Entry 1KJM (X-ray diffraction, 2.35 A resolution); this record covers chains A and P of the 3 polymer chains in the assembly.

Chain A:
Name: RT1 class I histocompatibility antigen, AA alpha chain, heavy chain
Source organism: Rattus norvegicus
Notes: fragment: extracellular domain, residues 25-300, numbered 1-276, plus C-terminal his tag
UniProt: P16391 (HA12_RAT); residues 1-276 here correspond to UniProt positions 25-300 (UniProt number = residue number + 24)
Chain sequence (285 residues; numbered 1 to 285; the number before each row is that of its first residue):
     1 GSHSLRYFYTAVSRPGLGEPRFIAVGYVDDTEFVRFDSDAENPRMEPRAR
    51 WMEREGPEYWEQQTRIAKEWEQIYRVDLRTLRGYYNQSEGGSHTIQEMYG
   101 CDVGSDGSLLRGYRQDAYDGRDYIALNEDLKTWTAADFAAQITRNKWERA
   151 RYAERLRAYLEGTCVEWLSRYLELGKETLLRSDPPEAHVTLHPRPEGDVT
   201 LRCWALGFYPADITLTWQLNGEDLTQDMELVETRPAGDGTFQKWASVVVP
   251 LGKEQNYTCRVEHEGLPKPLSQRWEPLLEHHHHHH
Unresolved in the structure: 278-285
Disulfides: Cys101-Cys164, Cys203-Cys259
Construct notes: expression tag (262-263, 277, 280-284)
Swiss-Prot annotation at these positions:
  - region: Glu275, Pro276 (Connecting peptide)
  - glycosylation (N-linked (GlcNAc...) asparagine): Asn86, Asn256

Chain P:
Name: B6 Peptide
Chain sequence (9 residues; each row starts with the number of its first residue):
     1 AQFSASASR

Interface between chain A and chain P:
Pairs across the interface (42):
  Tyr7(A) - Ala1(P)  hydrogen bond (side chain-backbone)
  Tyr7(A) - Gln2(P)  hydrogen bond (side chain-backbone)
  Tyr9(A) - Gln2(P)  hydrogen bond
  Met45(A) - Gln2(P)
  Gln63(A) - Ala1(P)
  Gln63(A) - Gln2(P)  hydrogen bond
  Ile66(A) - Gln2(P)
  Ile66(A) - Phe3(P)
  Ile66(A) - Ser4(P)
  Ala67(A) - Gln2(P)
  Trp70(A) - Gln2(P)
  Trp70(A) - Phe3(P)  hydrogen bond (side chain-backbone)
  Trp70(A) - Ser6(P)
  Ile73(A) - Ser6(P)
  Tyr74(A) - Arg9(P)  hydrogen bond
  Asp77(A) - Ser8(P)
  Asp77(A) - Arg9(P)  salt bridge
  Thr80(A) - Arg9(P)
  Tyr84(A) - Arg9(P)  hydrogen bond (side chain-backbone)
  Ile95(A) - Arg9(P)
  Glu97(A) - Arg9(P)  salt bridge
  Tyr99(A) - Gln2(P)
  Tyr99(A) - Phe3(P)  hydrogen bond (side chain-backbone)
  Arg114(A) - Arg9(P)
  Asp116(A) - Arg9(P)  salt bridge
  Thr143(A) - Arg9(P)  hydrogen bond (side chain-backbone)
  Lys146(A) - Arg9(P)
  Trp147(A) - Ser8(P)  hydrogen bond (side chain-backbone)
  Trp147(A) - Arg9(P)
  Tyr152(A) - Phe3(P)
  Tyr152(A) - Ala5(P)
  Tyr152(A) - Ser6(P)
  Tyr152(A) - Ala7(P)  hydrogen bond (side chain-backbone)
  Arg155(A) - Phe3(P)
  Arg155(A) - Ala5(P)  hydrogen bond (side chain-backbone)
  Arg155(A) - Ser6(P)  hydrogen bond (side chain-backbone)
  Leu156(A) - Phe3(P)
  Tyr159(A) - Ala1(P)  hydrogen bond (side chain-backbone)
  Tyr159(A) - Gln2(P)
  Tyr159(A) - Phe3(P)  hydrophobic
  Trp167(A) - Ala1(P)  hydrophobic
  Tyr171(A) - Ala1(P)  hydrogen bond (side chain-backbone)
Interface residues without a listed pair, chain A (31 interface residues in all): Leu5, Tyr59, Leu81, Tyr123, Thr163

In short:
31 residues of chain A and 9 residues of chain P are in contact; the contacts include 15 hydrogen bonds and 3
salt bridges. Polar contacts include Asp77(A)-Arg9(P), Glu97(A)-Arg9(P) and Asp116(A)-Arg9(P).
Chain A is RT1 class I histocompatibility antigen, AA alpha chain, heavy chain (Rattus norvegicus) and chain P
is B6 Peptide; the structure, TAP-A-associated rat MHC class I molecule, was determined by X-ray diffraction
together with 1KJV from the same study.
